3LJA - chains E and J of the 10 polymer chains in the assembly; structure by X-ray diffraction, 2.75 A resolution.

# Chain E
Molecule: Histone H3.2
Organism: Xenopus laevis
UniProtKB: P84233 (H32_XENLA); residues 1-135 here correspond to UniProt positions 2-136 (UniProt number = residue number + 1)
Chain sequence (135 residues; row label = number of the first residue in the row):
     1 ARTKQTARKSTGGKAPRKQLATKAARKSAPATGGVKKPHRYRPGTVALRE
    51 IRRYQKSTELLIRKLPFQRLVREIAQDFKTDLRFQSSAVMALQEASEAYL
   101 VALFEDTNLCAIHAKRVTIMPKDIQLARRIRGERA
Not modelled in the structure: 1-36
Metal / ion sites: Mn2+ near Asp77 (its only coordinating residue here)
Curated features (UniProtKB/Swiss-Prot):
  - modified residue: Arg2 (Asymmetric dimethylarginine), Thr3 (Phosphothreonine), Lys4 (Allysine), Gln5 (5-glutamyl dopamine), Thr6 (Phosphothreonine), Arg8 (Citrulline), Lys9 (N6,N6,N6-trimethyllysine), Ser10 (ADP-ribosylserine), Thr11 (Phosphothreonine), Lys14 (N6-(2-hydroxyisobutyryl)lysine), Arg17 (Asymmetric dimethylarginine), Lys18 (N6-(2-hydroxyisobutyryl)lysine), Lys23 (N6-(2-hydroxyisobutyryl)lysine), Arg26 (Citrulline), Lys27 (N6,N6,N6-trimethyllysine), Ser28 (ADP-ribosylserine), Lys36 (N6,N6,N6-trimethyllysine), Lys37 (N6-methyllysine), Tyr41 (Phosphotyrosine), Lys56 (N6,N6,N6-trimethyllysine) and 8 more in UniProt
  - lipidation: Cys110 (S-palmitoyl cysteine)

# Chain J
Molecule: 147-nt DNA strand
Sequence (147 nucleotides; row label = number of the first residue in the row; numbers below 1 keep their minus sign (DA-73 is residue -73)):
   -73 ATCAATATCCACCTGCAGATACTACCAAAAGTGTATTTGGAAACTGCTCC
   -23 ATCAAAAGGCATGTTCAGCTGGATTCCAGCTGAACATGCCTTTTGATGGA
    27 GCAGTTTCCAAATACACTTTTGGTAGTATCTGCAGGTGGATATTGAT
Metal / ion sites: Mn2+ site 1 near DG-56 (its only coordinating residue here); Mn2+ site 2: DG-35, DG-34; Mn2+ site 3 near DG-34 (its only coordinating residue here); Mn2+ site 4 near DG-6 (its only coordinating residue here); Mn2+ site 5 near DG-3 (its only coordinating residue here); Mn2+ site 6 near DA4 (its only coordinating residue here); Mn2+ site 7 near DC11 (its only coordinating residue here); Mn2+ site 8 near DG27 (its only coordinating residue here); Mn2+ site 9 near DG48 (its only coordinating residue here); Mn2+ site 10 near DG61 (its only coordinating residue here)

# How chain E and chain J interact
Pairs across the interface (23):
  Lys37(E) - DA72(J)  hydrogen bond to the phosphate
  Lys37(E) - DT73(J)  salt bridge to the phosphate
  Arg40(E) - DG71(J)  sugar contact
  Tyr41(E) - DT70(J)  phosphate contact
  Tyr41(E) - DG71(J)  phosphate contact
  Arg42(E) - DC-5(J)  salt bridge to the phosphate
  Arg42(E) - DG71(J)  hydrogen bond to the phosphate
  Pro43(E) - DG-6(J)  phosphate contact
  Thr45(E) - DG71(J)  hydrogen bond to the phosphate
  Arg63(E) - DA-13(J)  salt bridge to the phosphate
  Arg72(E) - DA-23(J)  salt bridge to the phosphate
  Arg83(E) - DC-24(J)  phosphate contact
  Arg83(E) - DA-23(J)  phosphate contact
  Phe84(E) - DC-24(J)  sugar contact
  Phe84(E) - DA-23(J)  hydrogen bond to the phosphate
  Gln85(E) - DC-24(J)  phosphate contact
  Ser86(E) - DC-24(J)  hydrogen bond to the phosphate
  Lys115(E) - DG-3(J)  phosphate contact
  Arg116(E) - DG-3(J)  phosphate contact
  Val117(E) - DG-3(J)  hydrogen bond to the phosphate
  Thr118(E) - DT-4(J)  phosphate contact
  Thr118(E) - DG-3(J)  hydrogen bond to the phosphate
  Met120(E) - DG-2(J)  phosphate contact
Also at the interface, not in a pair above, chain J (13 interface residues in all): DC-14

# In short
Chain E and chain J form an interface of 17 and 13 residues respectively; the contacts include 7 hydrogen
bonds and 4 salt bridges. Polar contacts include Lys37(E)-DA72(J), Arg42(E)-DG71(J) and Thr45(E)-DG71(J). The
Mn2+ site 2 is built by DG-35(J) and DG-34(J).
Chain E is Histone H3.2 (Xenopus laevis) and chain J is a 147-nt DNA strand; the structure, Using Soft X-Rays
for a Detailed Picture of Divalent Metal Binding in the Nucleosome, was determined by X-ray diffraction.
